Entry 2C2G (X-ray diffraction, 2.61 A resolution); this record covers chains A and B.

[Chain A (and B)]
Molecule: Threonine synthase
From: Arabidopsis thaliana
Notes: EC 4.2.3.1; chain B of this document is another copy of the same molecule, construct and numbering; everything in this record applies to it too
Reference sequence: Q9S7B5 (THRC1_ARATH); residues 1-486 here correspond to UniProt positions 41-526 (UniProt number = residue number + 40)
Chain sequence (486 residues; row label = number of the first residue in the row):
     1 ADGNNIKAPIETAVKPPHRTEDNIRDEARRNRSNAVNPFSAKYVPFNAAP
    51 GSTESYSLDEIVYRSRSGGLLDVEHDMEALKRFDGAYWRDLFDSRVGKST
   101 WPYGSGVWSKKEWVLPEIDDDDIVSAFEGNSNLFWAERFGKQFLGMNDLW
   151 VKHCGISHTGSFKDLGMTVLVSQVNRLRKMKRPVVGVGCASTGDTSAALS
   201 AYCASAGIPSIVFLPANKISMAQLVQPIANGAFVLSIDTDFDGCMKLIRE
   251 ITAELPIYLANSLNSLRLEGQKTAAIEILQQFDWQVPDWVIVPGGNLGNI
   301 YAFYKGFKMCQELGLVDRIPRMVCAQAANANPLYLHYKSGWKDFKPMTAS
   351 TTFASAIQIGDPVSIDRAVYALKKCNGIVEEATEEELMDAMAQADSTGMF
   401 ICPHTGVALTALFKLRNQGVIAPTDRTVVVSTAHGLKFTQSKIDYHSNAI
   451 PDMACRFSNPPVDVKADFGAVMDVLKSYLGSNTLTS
Disordered / not traced: 1-10, 22-28, 347-362, 482-486 (chain B: 1-20, 26-31, 347-362, 480-486)
Curated features (UniProtKB/Swiss-Prot):
  - binding site (S-adenosyl-L-methionine): P102 to G104, S125 to F127, N132, L133, K141, N147
  - binding site (pyridoxal 5'-phosphate): G295 to N299, T432
  - modified residue: K163 (N6-(pyridoxal phosphate)lysine)
Covalently attached groups: pyridoxal phosphate (PLP) linked to K163
Small-molecule neighbours: pyridoxal phosphate (PLP): S191, G193, D194, T195, S196, S262, R267, L268, Q271, N296, G298, N299
What the authors report for this chain:
  - binding site for pyridoxal phosphate: K163, S191, T195, R267, Q271, N296, N299
  - conformationally variable residues (order/disorder transition, side-chain flip): S65 to G68, N296

[How chain A and chain B interact]
Pairs across the interface - 159 pairs, chain A then chain B:
  T12(A) - R318(B)
  V14(A) - Q285(B)
  V14(A) - R426(B)
  K15(A) - N147(B)
  K15(A) - D148(B)  salt bridge
  K15(A) - T424(B)  hydrogen bond (side chain-backbone)
  K15(A) - R426(B)
  P17(A) - N147(B)  hydrogen bond (backbone-side chain)
  P17(A) - T424(B)
  H18(A) - N147(B)
  R19(A) - K141(B)
  R19(A) - N147(B)
  R19(A) - R426(B)
  T20(A) - W135(B)
  T20(A) - E137(B)
  T20(A) - K141(B)  hydrogen bond
  E21(A) - W135(B)
  V96(A) - V96(B)  hydrophobic
  V96(A) - G97(B)
  G97(A) - V96(B)
  S99(A) - Q281(B)  hydrogen bond (side chain-backbone)
  W101(A) - W135(B)  hydrophobic
  A126(A) - N132(B)
  A126(A) - F134(B)  hydrophobic
  F127(A) - N132(B)
  F127(A) - L133(B)
  F127(A) - W135(B)
  N132(A) - A126(B)
  N132(A) - F127(B)
  L133(A) - F127(B)
  F134(A) - A126(B)  hydrophobic
  W135(A) - E21(B)
  W135(A) - W101(B)  hydrophobic
  E137(A) - E21(B)
  R138(A) - A204(B)
  R138(A) - S205(B)
  W150(A) - S99(B)
  W150(A) - F127(B)  hydrophobic
  I156(A) - I156(B)  hydrophobic
  I156(A) - S157(B)
  I156(A) - H158(B)
  S157(A) - I156(B)
  S157(A) - H434(B)
  H158(A) - I156(B)
  H158(A) - G398(B)  hydrogen bond (side chain-backbone)
  V185(A) - L479(B)  hydrophobic
  A201(A) - G398(B)
  A204(A) - S396(B)
  A204(A) - T397(B)
  A204(A) - G398(B)
  S205(A) - R138(B)
  S205(A) - T397(B)
  A206(A) - R138(B)
  G207(A) - R138(B)
  P209(A) - Y478(B)
  P209(A) - L479(B)  hydrophobic
  S210(A) - Y478(B)
  I211(A) - L475(B)  hydrophobic
  M221(A) - I443(B)  hydrophobic
  M221(A) - S447(B)
  A222(A) - I443(B)  hydrophobic
  V225(A) - I443(B)  hydrophobic
  Q226(A) - L436(B)
  P227(A) - N459(B)
  I228(A) - H446(B)
  I228(A) - N459(B)  hydrogen bond (backbone-side chain)
  A229(A) - D395(B)
  A229(A) - S396(B)
  A229(A) - F400(B)  hydrophobic
  A229(A) - H446(B)
  N230(A) - D395(B)  hydrogen bond (side chain-backbone)
  N230(A) - S396(B)
  N230(A) - G398(B)
  N230(A) - M399(B)  hydrogen bond (side chain-backbone)
  G231(A) - N459(B)
  G231(A) - Y478(B)
  A232(A) - N459(B)  hydrogen bond (backbone-side chain)
  F233(A) - V474(B)
  F233(A) - Y478(B)  hydrophobic
  V234(A) - P461(B)
  V234(A) - V462(B)  hydrogen bond (backbone-backbone)
  L235(A) - V462(B)
  S236(A) - V462(B)  hydrogen bond (backbone-backbone)
  S236(A) - D463(B)  hydrogen bond
  S236(A) - V464(B)  hydrogen bond (backbone-backbone)
  I237(A) - V464(B)
  I237(A) - A466(B)  hydrophobic
  D238(A) - V464(B)  hydrogen bond (backbone-backbone)
  D238(A) - K465(B)  salt bridge
  D238(A) - A466(B)
  T239(A) - A466(B)
  E250(A) - F468(B)
  I251(A) - V471(B)  hydrophobic
  I251(A) - M472(B)  hydrophobic
  I251(A) - L475(B)  hydrophobic
  E254(A) - F468(B)
  E254(A) - M472(B)
  L255(A) - M472(B)  hydrophobic
  I257(A) - L479(B)  hydrophobic
  Q281(A) - S99(B)  hydrogen bond (backbone-side chain)
  D395(A) - A229(B)
  D395(A) - N230(B)  hydrogen bond (backbone-side chain)
  S396(A) - A204(B)
  S396(A) - A229(B)  hydrogen bond (backbone-backbone)
  T397(A) - A204(B)
  T397(A) - S205(B)  hydrogen bond (backbone-backbone)
  G398(A) - H158(B)  hydrogen bond (backbone-side chain)
  G398(A) - A201(B)
  G398(A) - A204(B)
  G398(A) - N230(B)
  M399(A) - N230(B)  hydrogen bond (backbone-side chain)
  F400(A) - Q226(B)
  F400(A) - A229(B)  hydrophobic
  H434(A) - S157(B)  hydrogen bond (side chain-backbone)
  H434(A) - H158(B)
  L436(A) - T159(B)
  L436(A) - G160(B)
  L436(A) - Q226(B)
  L436(A) - K437(B)
  I443(A) - M221(B)
  I443(A) - A222(B)  hydrophobic
  I443(A) - V225(B)  hydrophobic
  H446(A) - I228(B)
  H446(A) - A229(B)
  S447(A) - M221(B)
  N459(A) - I228(B)  hydrogen bond (side chain-backbone)
  N459(A) - G231(B)
  N459(A) - A232(B)  hydrogen bond (side chain-backbone)
  P461(A) - M221(B)
  P461(A) - V234(B)
  V462(A) - F233(B)  hydrophobic
  V462(A) - V234(B)  hydrogen bond (backbone-backbone)
  V462(A) - L235(B)
  V462(A) - S236(B)  hydrogen bond (backbone-backbone)
  D463(A) - S236(B)
  V464(A) - L235(B)  hydrophobic
  V464(A) - S236(B)  hydrogen bond (backbone-backbone)
  V464(A) - I237(B)
  V464(A) - D238(B)  hydrogen bond (backbone-backbone)
  K465(A) - D238(B)  salt bridge
  A466(A) - I237(B)  hydrophobic
  A466(A) - D238(B)
  A466(A) - T239(B)
  F468(A) - L247(B)
  F468(A) - E250(B)
  V471(A) - L247(B)  hydrophobic
  V471(A) - I251(B)  hydrophobic
  M472(A) - I251(B)  hydrophobic
  M472(A) - E254(B)
  M472(A) - L255(B)  hydrophobic
  V474(A) - L235(B)  hydrophobic
  L475(A) - I211(B)  hydrophobic
  L475(A) - I251(B)  hydrophobic
  K476(A) - E254(B)  salt bridge
  Y478(A) - P209(B)
  Y478(A) - S210(B)
  Y478(A) - F233(B)  hydrophobic
  L479(A) - V185(B)
  L479(A) - P209(B)  hydrophobic
Also at the interface, not in a pair above, chain A (91 interface residues in all): G160, F213, I219, L247, A392, K437, T439, K442, D467
Also at the interface, not in a pair above, chain B (91 interface residues in all): S125, W150, H153, I219, I257, F282, D283, V286, T439, K442, D467

[Summary]
Chain A and chain B each contribute 91 residues to their interface; the contacts include 27 hydrogen bonds and
4 salt bridges. Among the polar pairs are K15(A)-D148(B), D238(A)-K465(B) and K476(A)-E254(B). The paper
reports a binding site for pyridoxal phosphate at K163(A), S191(A) and T195(A) among others; conformational
variability at S65(A) and N296(A).
Chain A and chain B are both Threonine synthase (Arabidopsis thaliana); the structure, Crystal structure of
Threonine Synthase from Arabidopsis thaliana in complex with its cofactor pyridoxal phosphate, was determined
by X-ray diffraction together with 2C2B from the same study.
